8IIY - chains A and C of the 3 polymer chains in the assembly; structure by X-ray diffraction, 2.15 A resolution.

[Chain A]
Name: Maltodextrin-binding protein, YEATS domain-containing protein 4
From: Escherichia coli
UniProt: chimeric construct of C3SHQ8, O95619: residues -351 to 14 from C3SHQ8 (C3SHQ8_ECOLX) positions 27-392 (UniProt number = residue number + 378); residues 19-159 from O95619 positions 19-159 (same numbers)
Amino-acid sequence (514 residues; row label = number of the first residue in the row; numbers below 1 keep their minus sign (Gly-354 is residue -354)):
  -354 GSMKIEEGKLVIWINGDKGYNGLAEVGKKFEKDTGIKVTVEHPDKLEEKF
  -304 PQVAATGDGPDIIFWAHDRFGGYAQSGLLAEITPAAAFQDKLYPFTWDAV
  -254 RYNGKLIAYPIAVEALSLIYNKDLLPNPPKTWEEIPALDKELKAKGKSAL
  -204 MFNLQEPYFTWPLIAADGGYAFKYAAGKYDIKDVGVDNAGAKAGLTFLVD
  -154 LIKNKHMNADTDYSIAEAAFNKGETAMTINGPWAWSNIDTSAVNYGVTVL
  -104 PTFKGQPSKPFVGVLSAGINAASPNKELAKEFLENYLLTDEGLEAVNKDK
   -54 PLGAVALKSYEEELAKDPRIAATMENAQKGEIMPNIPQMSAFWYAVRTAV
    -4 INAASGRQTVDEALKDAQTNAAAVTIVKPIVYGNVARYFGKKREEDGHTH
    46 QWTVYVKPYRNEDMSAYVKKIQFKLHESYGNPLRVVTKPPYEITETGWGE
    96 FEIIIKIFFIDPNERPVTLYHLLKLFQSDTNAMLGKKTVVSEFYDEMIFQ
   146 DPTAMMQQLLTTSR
Not modelled in the structure: -354 to -351, -300, 157-159
Sequence notes: expression tag (-354 to -352); engineered mutation Ala-270 (Asp108 in C3SHQ8), Ala-269 (Lys109 in C3SHQ8), Ala-180 (Glu198 in C3SHQ8), Ala-179 (Asn199 in C3SHQ8), Ala-113 (Lys265 in C3SHQ8); linker (15-18)
Curated features (UniProtKB/Swiss-Prot):
  - region: Trp93 to Glu97 (Diacetylated histone H3 binding)
  - site: Ser73 (Interacts with diacetylated histone H3)
  - cross-link: Lys37 (Glycyl lysine isopeptide (Lys-Gly) (interchain with G-Cter in SUMO2))

[Chain C]
Name: Histone H3.1
UniProt: P68431 (H31_HUMAN); residues 1-19 here correspond to UniProt positions 2-20 (UniProt number = residue number + 1)
Amino-acid sequence (19 residues; numbered 1 to 19; the number before each row is that of its first residue):
     1 ARTKQTARKSTGGKAPRKQ
Not modelled in the structure: 1-11, 19
Modified / non-standard residues: Lys14 (N(6)-acetyllysine; ALY)
Curated features (UniProtKB/Swiss-Prot):
  - modified residue: Arg2 (Asymmetric dimethylarginine), Thr3 (Phosphothreonine), Lys4 (Allysine), Gln5 (5-glutamyl dopamine), Thr6 (Phosphothreonine), Arg8 (Citrulline), Lys9 (N6,N6,N6-trimethyllysine), Ser10 (ADP-ribosylserine), Thr11 (Phosphothreonine), Lys14 (N6-(2-hydroxyisobutyryl)lysine), Arg17 (Asymmetric dimethylarginine), Lys18 (N6-(2-hydroxyisobutyryl)lysine)
  - lipidation: Lys18 (N6-decanoyllysine)

[Interface between chain A and chain C]
Pairs across the interface (20; chain A residue first):
  His71(A) with Gly12(C), hydrogen bond (side chain-backbone); Lys14(C)
  Glu72(A) with Gly12(C)
  Ser73(A) with Lys14(C)
  Tyr74(A) with Lys14(C)
  Gly92(A) with Lys14(C)
  Trp93(A) with Lys14(C); Pro16(C)
  Gly94(A) with Lys14(C); Ala15(C)
  Glu95(A) with Gly13(C); Lys14(C); Ala15(C), hydrogen bond (backbone-backbone); Pro16(C); Arg17(C); Lys18(C), hydrogen bond (side chain-backbone)
  Phe96(A) with Gly13(C); Lys14(C)
  Phe121(A) with Pro16(C); Arg17(C)
Also at the interface, not in a pair above, chain A (13 interface residues in all): His43, Leu117, Met128

[Summary]
13 residues of chain A face 7 of chain C across their interface; the contacts include 3 hydrogen bonds. Polar
contacts include His71(A)-Gly12(C), Glu95(A)-Lys18(C) and Glu95(A)-Ala15(C).
Here chain A is Maltodextrin-binding protein, YEATS domain-containing protein 4 (Escherichia coli) and chain C
is Histone H3.1. Entry 8IIY (Crystal structure of MBP fused GAS41 YEATS domain in complex with H3K14ac
peptide) was determined by X-ray diffraction (same publication as 8IIZ, 8IJ0 and 7EIF).
